8V43 - chains i and f of the 42 polymer chains in the assembly; structure by electron microscopy, 6.10 A resolution (low resolution: residue-level contacts below are approximate; hydrogen-bond / salt-bridge calls are withheld).

Chain i:
Molecule: Sheath initiator (CD1370)
Source organism: Clostridioides difficile
Reference sequence: A0A069AE46 (A0A069AE46_CLODI); residue numbers follow UniProt; this construct covers 1-142
Amino-acid sequence (142 residues; row label = number of the first residue in the row):
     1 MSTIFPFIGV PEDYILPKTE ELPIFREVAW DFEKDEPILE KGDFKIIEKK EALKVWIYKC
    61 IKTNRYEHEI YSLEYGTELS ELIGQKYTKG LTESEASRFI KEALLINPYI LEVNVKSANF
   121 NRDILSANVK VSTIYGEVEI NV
Not modelled in the structure: 1-15, 136-142

Chain f:
Molecule: Sheath (CD1363)
Source organism: Clostridioides difficile
Reference sequence: A0A9Q7ZU73 (A0A9Q7ZU73_CLODI); residues 1-354 here = UniProt positions 1-354
Amino-acid sequence (354 residues; numbered 1 to 354; the number before each row is that of its first residue):
     1 MAIGLPSINI SFKELATTVK ERSARGIIAM VLKDAKALGL NEIHEKEDIP VDLSAENKEY
    61 INLALMGNVN TPNKLLVYVI EGEADIQTAL DFLETKEFNY LCMPKAVEAD KTAIKNWIIK
   121 LRDIDKVKVK AVLGKVVGNH EGIINFTTED VLVGEKKYSV DEFTSRVAGL IAGTPLSQSV
   181 TYTKLSDVVD IPKMTKVDAE SRVNKGELIL IKEAGAIRIA RGVNSLTELT AEKGEMFQKI
   241 KIVDTLDIIH SDIRKVIIDD YIGKVTNSYD NKCLLIVAIK SYLEELEKSA LIESDSTVEI
   301 DFEAQKSYLK SKGVDLSYMT LQEIKEANTG SKVFLKAKIK VLDAMEDIDL SIEI
Not modelled in the structure: 1-5, 354

Interface between chain i and chain f:
Residue-residue contacts (49; chain i residue first):
  Glu67(i) - Glu213(f)
  Glu67(i) - Ala214(f)
  Glu67(i) - Gly215(f)
  Leu82(i) - Glu346(f)
  Ile83(i) - Tyr182(f)
  Ile83(i) - Glu346(f)
  Ile83(i) - Asp347(f)
  Ile83(i) - Ile348(f)
  Gly84(i) - Ser179(f)
  Gly84(i) - Thr181(f)
  Gly84(i) - Tyr182(f)
  Gly84(i) - Glu346(f)
  Gln85(i) - Ser177(f)
  Gln85(i) - Gln178(f)
  Gln85(i) - Ser179(f)
  Gln85(i) - Ala344(f)
  Gln85(i) - Met345(f)
  Gln85(i) - Glu346(f)
  Lys86(i) - Ser179(f)
  Lys86(i) - Thr181(f)
  Lys86(i) - Tyr182(f)
  Lys86(i) - Thr183(f)
  Thr88(i) - Ala290(f)
  Lys89(i) - Ala344(f)
  Lys89(i) - Met345(f)
  Phe120(i) - Met345(f)
  Asn121(i) - Met345(f)
  Arg122(i) - Glu235(f)
  Arg122(i) - Met345(f)
  Asp123(i) - Arg221(f)
  Asp123(i) - Glu235(f)
  Asp123(i) - Met345(f)
  Asp123(i) - Asp347(f)
  Ile124(i) - Met345(f)
  Leu125(i) - Met345(f)
  Leu125(i) - Ile348(f)
  Leu125(i) - Asp349(f)
  Leu125(i) - Leu350(f)
  Ser126(i) - Asp349(f)
  Ala127(i) - Leu350(f)
  Ala127(i) - Ser351(f)
  Asn128(i) - Ser351(f)
  Val129(i) - Leu350(f)
  Val129(i) - Ser351(f)
  Val129(i) - Ile352(f)
  Val129(i) - Glu353(f)
  Lys130(i) - Glu353(f)
  Val131(i) - Ile352(f)
  Val131(i) - Glu353(f)
Other interface residues (no listed pair), chain i (23 interface residues in all): Tyr87, Ile100, Asn119

In short:
The interface between chain i and chain f involves 23 residues on one side and 22 on the other.
Chain i is Sheath initiator (CD1370) and chain f is Sheath (CD1363), both from Clostridioides difficile; the
structure, CryoEM Structure of Diffocin - postcontracted - Baseplate - final state, was determined by electron
microscopy together with 8V3T, 8V3W, 8V3X, 8V3Z, 8V40 and 8V41 from the same study.
